8AV6 - chains L and S of the 20 polymer chains in the assembly; structure by electron microscopy, 4.68 A resolution (low resolution: residue-level contacts below are approximate; hydrogen-bond / salt-bridge calls are withheld).

# Chain L
Molecule: 227-nt DNA strand
Sequence (227 nucleotides; numbered -153 to 73; the number before each row is that of its first residue; numbers below 1 keep their minus sign (DT-153 is residue -153)):
  -153 TCGGTACCCG GGGATCCTCT AGAGTGGGAG CTCGGAACAC TATCCGACTG GCACCGGCAA
   -93 GGTCGCTGTT CAATACATGC ACAGGATGTA TATATCTGAC ACGTGCCTGG AGACTAGGGA
   -33 GTAATCCCCT TGGCGGTTAA AACGCGGGGG ACAGCGCGTA CGTGCGTTTA AGCGGTGCTA
    27 GAGCTGTCTA CGACCAATTG AGCGGCCTCG GCACCGGGAT TCTCCAG
Unresolved in the structure: -153 to -80, 73

# Chain S
Protein: Histone H2A
Source organism: Homo sapiens
UniProtKB: A0A8C0K5D3 (A0A8C0K5D3_CANLU); residues 1-129 here correspond to UniProt positions 2-130 (UniProt number = residue number + 1)
Amino-acid sequence (129 residues; each row starts with the number of its first residue):
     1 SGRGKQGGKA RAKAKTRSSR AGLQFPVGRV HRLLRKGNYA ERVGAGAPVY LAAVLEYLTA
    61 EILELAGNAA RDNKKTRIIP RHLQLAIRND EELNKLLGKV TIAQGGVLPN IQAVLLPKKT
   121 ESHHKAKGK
Unresolved in the structure: 1-10, 119-129

# Interface between chain L and chain S
Pairs across the interface (15):
  DA-55(L) - Arg77(S)
  DG-44(L) - Gly28(S)
  DG-44(L) - Arg29(S)
  DG-44(L) - Arg32(S)
  DA-43(L) - Ala14(S)
  DA-43(L) - Lys15(S)
  DA-43(L) - Thr16(S)
  DA-43(L) - Arg17(S)
  DA-43(L) - Gly28(S)
  DG-42(L) - Lys13(S)
  DG-42(L) - Ala14(S)
  DG-42(L) - Lys15(S)
  DG-42(L) - Arg20(S)
  DA-41(L) - Ala12(S)
  DG-35(L) - Arg42(S)
Interface residues without a listed pair, chain L (7 interface residues in all): DC-54
Interface residues without a listed pair, chain S (13 interface residues in all): Ser18

# Overview
Chain L and chain S form an interface of 7 and 13 residues respectively.
Chain L is a 227-nt DNA strand and chain S is Histone H2A (Homo sapiens); the structure, CryoEM structure of
INO80 core nucleosome complex in closed grappler conformation, was determined by electron microscopy (same
publication as 8ATF).
